6CCE - chains C and G of the 9 polymer chains in the assembly; structure by X-ray diffraction, 3.05 A resolution.

== Chain C ==
Name: DNA-directed RNA polymerase subunit beta
From: Mycobacterium smegmatis (strain ATCC 700084 / mc(2)155)
Notes: EC 2.7.7.6
UniProt: P60281 (RPOB_MYCS2); residues 1-1169 here = UniProt positions 1-1169
Chain sequence (1169 residues; row label = number of the first residue in the row):
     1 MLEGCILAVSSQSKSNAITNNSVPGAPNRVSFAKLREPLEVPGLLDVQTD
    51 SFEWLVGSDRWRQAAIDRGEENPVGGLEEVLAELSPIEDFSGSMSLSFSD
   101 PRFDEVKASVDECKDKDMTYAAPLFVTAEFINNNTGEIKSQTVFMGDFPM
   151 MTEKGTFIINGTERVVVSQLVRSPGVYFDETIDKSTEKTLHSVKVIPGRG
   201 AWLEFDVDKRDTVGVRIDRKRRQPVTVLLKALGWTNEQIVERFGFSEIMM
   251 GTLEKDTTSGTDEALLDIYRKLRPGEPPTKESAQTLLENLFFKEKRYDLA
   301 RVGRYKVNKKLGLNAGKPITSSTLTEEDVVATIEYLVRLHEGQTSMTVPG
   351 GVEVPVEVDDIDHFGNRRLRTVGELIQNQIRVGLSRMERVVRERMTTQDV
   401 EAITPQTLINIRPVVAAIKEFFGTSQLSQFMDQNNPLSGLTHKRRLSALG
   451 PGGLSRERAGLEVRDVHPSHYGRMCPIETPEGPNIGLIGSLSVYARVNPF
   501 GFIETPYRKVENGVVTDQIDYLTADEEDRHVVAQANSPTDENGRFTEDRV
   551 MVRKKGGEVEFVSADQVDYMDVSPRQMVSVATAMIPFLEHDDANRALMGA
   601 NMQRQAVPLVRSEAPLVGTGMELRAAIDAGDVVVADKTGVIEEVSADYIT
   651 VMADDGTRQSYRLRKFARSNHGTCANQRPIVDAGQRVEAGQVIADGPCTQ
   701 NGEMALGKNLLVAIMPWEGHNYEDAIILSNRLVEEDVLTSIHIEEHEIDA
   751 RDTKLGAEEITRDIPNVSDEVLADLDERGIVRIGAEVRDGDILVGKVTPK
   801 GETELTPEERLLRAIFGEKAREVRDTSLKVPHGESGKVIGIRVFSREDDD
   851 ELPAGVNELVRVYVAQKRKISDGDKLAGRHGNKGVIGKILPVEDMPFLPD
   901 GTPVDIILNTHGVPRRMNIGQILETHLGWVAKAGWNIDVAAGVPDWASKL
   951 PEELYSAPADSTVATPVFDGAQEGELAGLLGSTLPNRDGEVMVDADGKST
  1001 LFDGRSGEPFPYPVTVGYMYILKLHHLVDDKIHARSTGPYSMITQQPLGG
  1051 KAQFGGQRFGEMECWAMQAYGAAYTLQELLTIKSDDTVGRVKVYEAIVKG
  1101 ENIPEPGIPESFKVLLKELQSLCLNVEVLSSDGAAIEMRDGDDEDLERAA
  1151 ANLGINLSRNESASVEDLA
Not modelled in the structure: 1-20, 206-214, 233-236, 312-322, 1140-1169
Small-molecule neighbours: Kanglemycin A (KNG): R164, G423, T424, S425, Q426, L427, S428, Q429, F430, D432, H442, R445, S447, L449, G450, R456, P480, I488, R604, H671
UniProt features mapped onto this chain:
  - mutagenesis: Q429 (Q429K/L: Rifampicin (Rif) resistant), D432 (D432V: Rifampicin (Rif) resistant; D432Y: Rifampicin (Rif) resistant; RbpA no longer rescues transcription in the presence of Rif. Decreased affinity for Rif, no change in affinity for RbpA), H442 (H442D/L/P/R/Y: Rifampicin (Rif) resistant), R445 (R445L/P: Rifampicin (Rif) resistant), S447 (S447L/P/W: Rifampicin (Rif) resistant; RbpA no longer rescues transcription in the presence of Rif, decreased affinity for Rif, no change in affinity for RbpA; tested in the Leu mutation), L449 (L449P: Rifampicin (Rif) resistant)
Reported in the primary citation:
  - binding site for Kanglemycin A: R164, T424, L427, F430, R445, S447, L449, G450, R456, R604

== Chain G ==
Name: poly(UNK)
From: Mycobacterium smegmatis str. MC2 155
Chain sequence (19 residues; numbered 139 to 157; the number before each row is that of its first residue; X marks 19 residues of unknown identity (built as UNK)):
   139 XXXXXXXXXXXXXXXXXXX

== How chain C and chain G interact ==
Interface residues of chain C (facing chain G), 6 residues: L266, R270, G275, E276, P277, P278

== Summary ==
No residue of chain C is in contact with chain G. Bound to chain C: Kanglemycin A. From UniProt: 6 mutagenesis
sites on chain C. From the paper: a binding site for Kanglemycin A at R164(C), T424(C) and L427(C) among
others.
Chain C is DNA-directed RNA polymerase subunit beta (Mycobacterium smegmatis (strain ATCC 700084 / mc(2)155))
and chain G is poly(UNK) (Mycobacterium smegmatis str. MC2 155); the structure, Crystal structure of a
Mycobacterium smegmatis RNA polymerase transcription initiation complex with inhibitor Kanglemycin A, was
determined by X-ray diffraction, deposited together with 6DCF and 6CCV.
